Entry 8FF5 (electron microscopy, 3.13 A resolution); this record covers chains D and N of the 15 polymer chains in the assembly.

[Chain D]
Name: Type I-B CRISPR-associated protein Cas7
From: Nostoc sp. 'Peltigera membranacea cyanobiont' 210A
UniProt: A0A235IG15 (A0A235IG15_9NOSO); residue numbers follow UniProt; this construct covers 1-323
Amino-acid sequence (323 residues; row label = number of the first residue in the row):
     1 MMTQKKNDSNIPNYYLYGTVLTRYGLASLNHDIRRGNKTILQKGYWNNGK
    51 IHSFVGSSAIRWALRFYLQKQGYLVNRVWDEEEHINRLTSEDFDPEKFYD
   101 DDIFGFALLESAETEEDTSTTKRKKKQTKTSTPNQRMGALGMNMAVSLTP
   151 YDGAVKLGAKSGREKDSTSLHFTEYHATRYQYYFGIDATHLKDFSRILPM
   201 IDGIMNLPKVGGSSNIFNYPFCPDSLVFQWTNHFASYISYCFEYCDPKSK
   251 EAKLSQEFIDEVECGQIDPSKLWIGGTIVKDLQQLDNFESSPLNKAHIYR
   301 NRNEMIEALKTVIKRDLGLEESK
Disordered / not traced: 1-11, 110-132, 320-323

[Chain N]
Molecule: Target DNA strand
Sequence (65 nucleotides; row label = number of the first residue in the row):
     1 ATATCTACGCGTAGATATATCTACGTTTAACAGTGGCCTTATTAAATGAC
    51 TTCTCCATGATCTAC
Disordered / not traced: 1-12

[How chain D and chain N interact]
Contacting residue pairs (19; chain D residue first):
  Arg34(D) with DT27(N), base contact; DT28(N), base contact
  Gly36(D) with DT27(N), sugar contact
  Asn37(D) with DT26(N), sugar contact; DT27(N), hydrogen bond to the phosphate
  Leu109(D) with DT34(N), base contact; DG35(N), sugar contact
  Ala159(D) with DG25(N), base contact
  Lys165(D) with DC24(N), base contact; DG25(N), sugar contact
  Asp166(D) with DT26(N), phosphate contact
  Ser167(D) with DT26(N), hydrogen bond to the phosphate; DT27(N), sugar contact
  Thr168(D) with DT27(N), base contact; DT28(N), base contact
  Ser169(D) with DG25(N), base contact
  Leu170(D) with DG25(N), base contact; DT26(N), base contact
  His171(D) with DT27(N), base contact
Interface residues without a listed pair, chain D (14 interface residues in all): Thr39, Phe172

[Summary]
The interface between chain D and chain N involves 14 residues on one side and 7 on the other, with 2 hydrogen
bonds. Among the polar pairs are Asn37(D)-DT27(N) and Ser167(D)-DT26(N).
Chain D is Type I-B CRISPR-associated protein Cas7 (Nostoc sp. 'Peltigera membranacea cyanobiont' 210A) and
chain N is Target DNA strand; the structure, Cryo-EM structure of Cascade-DNA-fullRloop in type I-B CAST
system, was determined by electron microscopy (same publication as 8FCJ, 8FCU, 8FCV, 8FCW, 8FD2, 8FD3 and
8FF4).
